Entry 8D5R (X-ray diffraction, 1.44 A resolution); this record covers chains A and B.

Chain A (and B):
Molecule: D-ornithine/D-lysine decarboxylase
From: Salmonella enterica subsp. enterica serovar Typhimurium
Notes: EC 4.1.1.116; chain B of this document is another copy of the same molecule, construct and numbering; everything in this record applies to it too
UniProtKB: Q8ZNC4 (DOKDC_SALTY); residues 1-465 here = UniProt positions 1-465
Amino-acid sequence (477 residues; each row starts with the number of its first residue):
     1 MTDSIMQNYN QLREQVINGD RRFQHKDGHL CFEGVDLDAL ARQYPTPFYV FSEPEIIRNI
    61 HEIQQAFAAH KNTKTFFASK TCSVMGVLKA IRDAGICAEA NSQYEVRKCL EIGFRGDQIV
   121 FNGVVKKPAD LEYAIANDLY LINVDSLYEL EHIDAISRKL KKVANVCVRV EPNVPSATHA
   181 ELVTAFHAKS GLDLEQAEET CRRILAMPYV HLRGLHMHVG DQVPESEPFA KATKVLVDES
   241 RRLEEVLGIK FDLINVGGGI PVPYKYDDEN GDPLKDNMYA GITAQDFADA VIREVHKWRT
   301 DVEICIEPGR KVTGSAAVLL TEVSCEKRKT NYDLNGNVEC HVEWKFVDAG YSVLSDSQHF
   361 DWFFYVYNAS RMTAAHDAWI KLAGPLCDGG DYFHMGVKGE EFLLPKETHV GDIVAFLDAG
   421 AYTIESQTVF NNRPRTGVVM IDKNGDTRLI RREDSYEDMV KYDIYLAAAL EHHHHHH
Not modelled in the structure: 175-182, 470-477 (chain B: 175-182, 468-477)
Differences from the reference sequence: engineered mutation Phe430 (Tyr in Q8ZNC4); expression tag (466-477)
UniProt features mapped onto this chain:
  - active site: Cys387 (Proton donor)
  - binding site (pyridoxal 5'-phosphate): Gly259, Glu307 to Arg310, Tyr422
  - modified residue: Lys80 (N6-(pyridoxal phosphate)lysine)
Covalent attachments: compound ORX linked to Lys80
Ion coordination: Na+: Ile204, Leu205, Met207, Val210
Small-molecule neighbours:
  - ORX (n~2~-({3-hydroxy-2-methyl-5-[(phosphonooxy)methyl]pyridin-4-yl}methyl)-D-ornithine), molecule 1: Ala78, Thr81, Glu99, Asn122, Arg169, His216, His218, Gly220, Asp221, Gln222, Gly258, Gly259, Ile260, Glu307, Pro308, Gly309, Arg310, Tyr422
  - ORX, molecule 2: Cys387, Asp388, Gly389
  - 1,4-diaminobutane (PUT): Gln358, His359, Asp361, His394

Chain A / chain B interface:
Residue-residue contacts (185; chain A residue first):
  Lys80(A) - Cys387(B)  hydrogen bond (side chain-backbone)
  Lys80(A) - Phe430(B)
  Lys80(A) - Asn431(B)
  Ser83(A) - Asn432(B)  hydrogen bond
  Val84(A) - Asp463(B)
  Met85(A) - Val460(B)  hydrophobic
  Met85(A) - Asp463(B)  hydrogen bond (backbone-side chain)
  Met85(A) - Tyr465(B)  hydrophobic
  Asn101(A) - Cys387(B)  hydrogen bond
  Asn101(A) - Asn431(B)  hydrogen bond
  Ser102(A) - Asn431(B)  hydrogen bond (side chain-backbone)
  Ser102(A) - Asn432(B)  hydrogen bond (side chain-backbone)
  Tyr104(A) - Asn432(B)
  Tyr104(A) - Tyr456(B)
  Tyr104(A) - Met459(B)  hydrophobic
  Glu105(A) - Asn431(B)
  Glu105(A) - Asn432(B)  hydrogen bond
  Arg107(A) - Tyr456(B)
  Arg107(A) - Glu457(B)  salt bridge
  Lys108(A) - Asn432(B)  hydrogen bond
  Lys108(A) - Tyr456(B)
  Lys108(A) - Val460(B)
  Glu111(A) - Tyr456(B)  hydrogen bond
  Glu111(A) - Tyr465(B)  hydrogen bond
  Glu111(A) - Ala467(B)
  Asn122(A) - Cys387(B)  hydrogen bond (backbone-side chain)
  Gly123(A) - Cys387(B)
  Val124(A) - Cys325(B)
  Val124(A) - Phe346(B)  hydrophobic
  Val124(A) - Gly384(B)
  Val124(A) - Pro385(B)  hydrophobic
  Val125(A) - Ser324(B)
  Val125(A) - Phe346(B)  hydrophobic
  Val125(A) - Pro385(B)  hydrophobic
  Lys127(A) - Ser324(B)
  Lys127(A) - Asp348(B)  salt bridge
  Asp145(A) - Lys327(B)  salt bridge
  Ser146(A) - Cys325(B)  hydrogen bond
  Tyr148(A) - Glu326(B)
  Tyr148(A) - Val410(B)
  Glu171(A) - Lys329(B)
  Val183(A) - Asn331(B)
  Ala185(A) - Lys329(B)
  Ala185(A) - Val342(B)
  Ala185(A) - Trp344(B)  hydrogen bond (backbone-side chain)
  Phe186(A) - Cys340(B)  hydrophobic
  Phe186(A) - Trp344(B)
  Phe186(A) - Lys381(B)  hydrogen bond (backbone-side chain)
  Phe186(A) - Glu401(B)
  His187(A) - Tyr392(B)
  His187(A) - Glu400(B)
  Ala188(A) - Lys329(B)  hydrogen bond (backbone-side chain)
  Lys189(A) - Lys327(B)  hydrogen bond (backbone-side chain)
  Lys189(A) - Trp344(B)
  Lys189(A) - Phe346(B)
  Lys189(A) - Ala383(B)
  Lys189(A) - Gly384(B)  hydrogen bond (side chain-backbone)
  Lys189(A) - Leu386(B)  hydrogen bond (side chain-backbone)
  Lys189(A) - Asp388(B)  hydrogen bond (side chain-backbone)
  Lys189(A) - Asp391(B)  salt bridge
  Ser190(A) - Lys327(B)
  Ser190(A) - Lys329(B)  hydrogen bond (backbone-side chain)
  Gly191(A) - Lys327(B)  hydrogen bond (backbone-side chain)
  Gly191(A) - Lys329(B)
  Asp193(A) - Lys329(B)
  Asp193(A) - Thr330(B)  hydrogen bond (side chain-backbone)
  Glu195(A) - Tyr332(B)
  Ser324(A) - Val125(B)
  Ser324(A) - Lys127(B)
  Cys325(A) - Val124(B)
  Cys325(A) - Ser146(B)  hydrogen bond
  Cys325(A) - Tyr148(B)  hydrophobic
  Glu326(A) - Tyr148(B)
  Lys327(A) - Asp145(B)  salt bridge
  Lys327(A) - Ser146(B)
  Lys327(A) - Lys189(B)  hydrogen bond (side chain-backbone)
  Lys327(A) - Ser190(B)
  Lys327(A) - Gly191(B)  hydrogen bond (side chain-backbone)
  Lys329(A) - Ala185(B)
  Lys329(A) - Ala188(B)  hydrogen bond (side chain-backbone)
  Lys329(A) - Ser190(B)  hydrogen bond (side chain-backbone)
  Lys329(A) - Gly191(B)
  Lys329(A) - Leu192(B)  hydrogen bond (side chain-backbone)
  Lys329(A) - Asp193(B)  salt bridge
  Thr330(A) - Ala185(B)
  Thr330(A) - Asp193(B)  hydrogen bond (backbone-side chain)
  Asn331(A) - Asn173(B)  hydrogen bond
  Asn331(A) - Val183(B)
  Asn331(A) - Thr184(B)
  Asn331(A) - Ala185(B)  hydrogen bond (side chain-backbone)
  Tyr332(A) - Glu195(B)
  Val342(A) - Ala185(B)
  Val342(A) - Phe186(B)  hydrophobic
  Trp344(A) - Ala185(B)  hydrogen bond (side chain-backbone)
  Trp344(A) - Phe186(B)
  Trp344(A) - Ala188(B)
  Trp344(A) - Lys189(B)
  Phe346(A) - Val124(B)  hydrophobic
  Phe346(A) - Val125(B)  hydrophobic
  Phe346(A) - Lys189(B)
  Asp348(A) - Lys127(B)  salt bridge
  His359(A) - His359(B)
  His359(A) - Phe360(B)
  Phe360(A) - His359(B)
  Lys381(A) - Phe186(B)  hydrogen bond (side chain-backbone)
  Ala383(A) - Lys189(B)
  Gly384(A) - Val124(B)
  Gly384(A) - Lys189(B)  hydrogen bond (backbone-side chain)
  Pro385(A) - Val124(B)  hydrophobic
  Pro385(A) - Val125(B)  hydrophobic
  Leu386(A) - Lys189(B)  hydrogen bond (backbone-side chain)
  Cys387(A) - Lys80(B)  hydrogen bond (backbone-side chain)
  Cys387(A) - Asn101(B)
  Cys387(A) - Asn122(B)  hydrogen bond (side chain-backbone)
  Cys387(A) - Gly123(B)
  Asp388(A) - Lys189(B)
  Asp391(A) - Lys189(B)  salt bridge
  Val410(A) - Tyr148(B)
  Tyr422(A) - Phe430(B)  hydrophobic
  Glu425(A) - Thr428(B)
  Glu425(A) - Val429(B)  hydrogen bond (backbone-backbone)
  Glu425(A) - Phe430(B)  hydrogen bond (backbone-backbone)
  Glu425(A) - Asn432(B)
  Ser426(A) - Thr428(B)
  Gln427(A) - Gln427(B)
  Gln427(A) - Thr428(B)
  Thr428(A) - Glu425(B)
  Thr428(A) - Ser426(B)
  Thr428(A) - Gln427(B)
  Thr428(A) - Thr428(B)
  Val429(A) - Glu425(B)  hydrogen bond (backbone-backbone)
  Phe430(A) - Lys80(B)
  Phe430(A) - Tyr422(B)  hydrophobic
  Phe430(A) - Glu425(B)  hydrogen bond (backbone-backbone)
  Asn431(A) - Lys80(B)
  Asn431(A) - Asn101(B)
  Asn431(A) - Ser102(B)  hydrogen bond (backbone-side chain)
  Asn431(A) - Glu105(B)
  Asn432(A) - Ser83(B)  hydrogen bond
  Asn432(A) - Ser102(B)
  Asn432(A) - Tyr104(B)
  Asn432(A) - Glu105(B)  hydrogen bond
  Asn432(A) - Lys108(B)  hydrogen bond
  Arg435(A) - Val429(B)
  Arg435(A) - Arg435(B)
  Arg435(A) - Tyr462(B)  hydrogen bond
  Leu449(A) - Ile464(B)
  Ile450(A) - Asp463(B)
  Ile450(A) - Ile464(B)  hydrogen bond (backbone-backbone)
  Arg451(A) - Tyr462(B)
  Arg451(A) - Asp463(B)
  Arg452(A) - Lys461(B)  hydrogen bond (side chain-backbone)
  Arg452(A) - Tyr462(B)  hydrogen bond (backbone-backbone)
  Asp454(A) - Tyr462(B)
  Tyr456(A) - Tyr104(B)
  Tyr456(A) - Arg107(B)
  Tyr456(A) - Lys108(B)
  Tyr456(A) - Glu111(B)  hydrogen bond
  Glu457(A) - Arg107(B)  salt bridge
  Asp458(A) - Lys461(B)  salt bridge
  Asp458(A) - Tyr462(B)
  Met459(A) - Tyr104(B)  hydrophobic
  Val460(A) - Met85(B)  hydrophobic
  Val460(A) - Lys108(B)
  Lys461(A) - Arg452(B)  hydrogen bond (backbone-side chain)
  Lys461(A) - Lys461(B)
  Lys461(A) - Tyr462(B)  hydrogen bond
  Tyr462(A) - Arg435(B)  hydrogen bond
  Tyr462(A) - Arg451(B)
  Tyr462(A) - Arg452(B)  hydrogen bond (backbone-backbone)
  Tyr462(A) - Asp454(B)
  Tyr462(A) - Asp458(B)
  Tyr462(A) - Lys461(B)
  Tyr462(A) - Tyr462(B)  hydrogen bond
  Asp463(A) - Val84(B)
  Asp463(A) - Met85(B)  hydrogen bond (side chain-backbone)
  Asp463(A) - Ile450(B)
  Asp463(A) - Arg451(B)  salt bridge
  Ile464(A) - Leu449(B)
  Ile464(A) - Ile450(B)  hydrogen bond (backbone-backbone)
  Tyr465(A) - Met85(B)  hydrophobic
  Tyr465(A) - Glu111(B)  hydrogen bond
  Tyr465(A) - Ile112(B)  hydrophobic
  Ala468(A) - Glu111(B)
  Ala468(A) - Ile112(B)
Interface residues without a listed pair, chain A (96 interface residues in all): Thr46, Ile112, Asn173, Thr184, Gln196, Arg328, Val347, Tyr351, Gln358, Gly389, Tyr392, Glu400, Glu401, Arg433, Pro434, Ser455, Leu466
Interface residues without a listed pair, chain B (97 interface residues in all): Thr46, Gly113, Glu171, His187, Arg328, Val347, Tyr351, Gln358, Gly389, Arg433, Pro434, Ser455

In short:
Chain A and chain B form an interface of 96 and 97 residues respectively, with 59 hydrogen bonds and 11 salt
bridges. Among the polar pairs are Arg107(A)-Glu457(B), Lys127(A)-Asp348(B) and Asp145(A)-Lys327(B). Chain A
binds 1,4-diaminobutane and compound ORX. Compound ORX is covalently linked to Lys80(A).
Both chains are D-ornithine/D-lysine decarboxylase (Salmonella enterica subsp. enterica serovar Typhimurium).
Entry 8D5R (Structure of Y430F D-ornithine/D-lysine decarboxylase complex with D-ornithine) was determined by
X-ray diffraction (same publication as 8D2Y, 8D4I, 8D5D and 8D88).
